PDB entry 1TEZ | X-ray diffraction, 1.80 A resolution | chains J and A of the 3 polymer chains in the assembly

# Chain J
Molecule: 9-nt DNA strand
Sequence (9 nucleotides; row label = number of the first residue in the row):
     6 CGAAGCCGA
Bound ions: Mg2+: DC12 (shared with Asp-399(A) of chain A)

# Chain A
Protein: Deoxyribodipyrimidine photo-lyase type I
Source organism: Synechococcus elongatus PCC 6301
Notes: EC 4.1.99.3
UniProt: Q31S25 (Q31S25_SYNE7); residue numbers follow UniProt; this construct covers 2-475
Sequence (474 residues; numbered 2 to 475; the number before each row is that of its first residue):
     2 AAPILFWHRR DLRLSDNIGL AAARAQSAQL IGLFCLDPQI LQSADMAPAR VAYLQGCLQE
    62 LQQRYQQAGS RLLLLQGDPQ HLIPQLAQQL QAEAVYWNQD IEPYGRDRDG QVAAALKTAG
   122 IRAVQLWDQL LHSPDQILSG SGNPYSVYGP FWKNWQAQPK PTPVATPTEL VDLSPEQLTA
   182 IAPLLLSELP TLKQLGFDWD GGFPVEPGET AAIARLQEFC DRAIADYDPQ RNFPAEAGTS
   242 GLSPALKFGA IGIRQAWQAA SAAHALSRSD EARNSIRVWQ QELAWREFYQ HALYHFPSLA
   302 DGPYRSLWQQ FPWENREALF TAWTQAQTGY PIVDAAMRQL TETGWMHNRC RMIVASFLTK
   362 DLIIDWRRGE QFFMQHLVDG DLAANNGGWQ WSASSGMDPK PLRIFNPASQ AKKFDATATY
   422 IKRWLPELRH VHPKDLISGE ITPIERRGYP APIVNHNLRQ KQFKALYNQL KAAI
Bound ions: Mg2+: Asp-399 (shared with DC12(J) of chain J)
Residues lining bound ligands:
  - FAD (flavin-adenine dinucleotide): Tyr-228, Thr-240, Ser-241, Gly-242, Leu-243, Ser-244, Leu-247, Trp-280, Glu-283, Leu-284, Trp-286, Arg-287, Tyr-290, Trp-346, Met-347, His-348, Asn-349, Arg-352, Met-353, Ala-356, Phe-374, Leu-378, Asp-380, Gly-381, Asp-382, Ala-385, Asn-386, Gly-389, Trp-390, Ser-393
  - HDF (8-hydroxy-10-(D-ribo-2,3,4,5-tetrahydroxypentyl)-5-deazaisoalloxazine): Trp-8, His-9, Arg-10, Arg-11, Phe-35, Cys-36, Leu-37, Asp-38, Ile-41, Leu-42, Met-47, Arg-51, Leu-55, Asp-101, Glu-103, Tyr-105, Gly-106, Arg-109, Lys-248, Phe-249, Gly-381

# How chain J and chain A interact
Contacting residue pairs (20; chain J residue first):
  DA8(J) / Pro-402(A)  sugar contact
  DA9(J) / Pro-400(A)  base contact
  DA9(J) / Lys-401(A)  sugar contact
  DA9(J) / Pro-402(A)  base contact
  DA9(J) / Leu-403(A)  hydrogen bond to the phosphate
  DA9(J) / Tyr-468(A)  sugar contact
  DA9(J) / Lys-472(A)  sugar contact
  DG10(J) / Pro-400(A)  phosphate contact
  DG10(J) / Lys-472(A)  salt bridge to the phosphate
  DC11(J) / Asp-399(A)  sugar contact
  DC12(J) / Ser-147(A)  hydrogen bond to the phosphate
  DC12(J) / Val-148(A)  phosphate contact
  DC12(J) / Asp-399(A)  phosphate contact
  DG13(J) / Tyr-146(A)  phosphate contact
  DG13(J) / Ser-147(A)  hydrogen bond to the phosphate
  DG13(J) / Val-148(A)  hydrogen bond to the phosphate
  DG13(J) / Pro-151(A)  sugar contact
  DA14(J) / Ser-140(A)  phosphate contact
  DA14(J) / Gly-141(A)  hydrogen bond to the phosphate
  DA14(J) / Tyr-146(A)  hydrogen bond to the phosphate
Interface residues without a listed pair, chain A (14 interface residues in all): Pro-145

# In short
7 residues of chain J and 14 residues of chain A are in contact, with 6 hydrogen bonds and 1 salt bridge.
Polar contacts include DA9(J)/Leu-403(A), DC12(J)/Ser-147(A) and DG13(J)/Ser-147(A). Ligands of chain A:
flavin-adenine dinucleotide and compound HDF. Asp-399(A) and DC12(J) form the Mg2+ site.
Chain J is a 9-nt DNA strand and chain A is Deoxyribodipyrimidine photo-lyase type I (Synechococcus elongatus
PCC 6301); the structure, Complex between DNA and the DNA photolyase from anacystis nidulans, was determined
by X-ray diffraction.
